Entry 9IHE (electron microscopy, 2.95 A resolution); this record covers chains C and I of the 14 polymer chains in the assembly.

Chain C:
Protein: Histone H2A type 1
From: Xenopus laevis
Reference sequence: P06897 (H2A1_XENLA); residues 10-120 here correspond to UniProt positions 11-121 (UniProt number = residue number + 1)
Sequence (111 residues; row label = number of the first residue in the row):
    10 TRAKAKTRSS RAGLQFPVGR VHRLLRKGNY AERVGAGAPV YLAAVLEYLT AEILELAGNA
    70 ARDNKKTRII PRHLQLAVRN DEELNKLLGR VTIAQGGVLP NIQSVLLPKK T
Disordered / not traced: 10, 119-120
Sequence notes: conflict Arg99 (Gly100 in P06897)

Chain I:
Molecule: Widom-601 DNA
Sequence (147 nucleotides; numbered -73 to 73; the number before each row is that of its first residue; numbers below 1 keep their minus sign (DA-73 is residue -73)):
   -73 ATCGGATGTA TATATCTGAC ACGTGCCTGG AGACTAGGGA GTAATCCCCT TGGCGGTTAA
   -13 AACGCGGGGG ACAGCGCGTA CGTGCGTTTA AGCGGTGCTA GAGCTGTCTA CGACCAATTG
    47 AGCGGCCTCG GCACCGGGAT TCTCGAT
Disordered / not traced: -73, 73

Chain C / chain I interface:
Pairs across the interface (13):
  Arg11(C) with DA-43(I), base contact; DG-42(I), hydrogen bond to the base; DA-41(I), phosphate contact
  Ala12(C) with DA-41(I), hydrogen bond to the phosphate
  Ala14(C) with DA-43(I), phosphate contact
  Lys15(C) with DA-43(I), phosphate contact; DG-42(I), phosphate contact
  Thr16(C) with DA-43(I), phosphate contact
  Arg17(C) with DA-43(I), salt bridge to the phosphate
  Arg20(C) with DG-42(I), salt bridge to the phosphate
  Arg29(C) with DG-44(I), phosphate contact
  Arg32(C) with DG-44(I), salt bridge to the phosphate
  Arg77(C) with DC-54(I), sugar contact
Also at the interface, not in a pair above, chain C (14 interface residues in all): Lys13, Gly28, Glu41, Arg42
Also at the interface, not in a pair above, chain I (9 interface residues in all): DA-53, DG-45, DG-37, DG-35

Summary:
14 residues of chain C and 9 residues of chain I are in contact, with 2 hydrogen bonds and 3 salt bridges.
Polar contacts include Arg11(C)-DG-42(I), Ala12(C)-DA-41(I) and Arg17(C)-DA-43(I).
Here chain C is Histone H2A type 1 (Xenopus laevis) and chain I is Widom-601 DNA. Entry 9IHE (Nucleosome core
particle bound by two molecules of DTT-reduced native monomeric myeloperoxidase) was determined by electron
microscopy together with 9GEN, 9GEO, 9GEP, 9GEQ, 9GER, 9IHD and 9IHF from the same study.
